Entry 6CG1 (X-ray diffraction, 2.16 A resolution); this record covers chain A.

# Chain A
Molecule: Lysine-specific demethylase 4A
From: Homo sapiens
Notes: EC 1.14.11.-
Reference sequence: O75164 (KDM4A_HUMAN); residue numbers follow UniProt; this construct covers 5-354
Sequence (350 residues; numbered 5 to 354; the number before each row is that of its first residue):
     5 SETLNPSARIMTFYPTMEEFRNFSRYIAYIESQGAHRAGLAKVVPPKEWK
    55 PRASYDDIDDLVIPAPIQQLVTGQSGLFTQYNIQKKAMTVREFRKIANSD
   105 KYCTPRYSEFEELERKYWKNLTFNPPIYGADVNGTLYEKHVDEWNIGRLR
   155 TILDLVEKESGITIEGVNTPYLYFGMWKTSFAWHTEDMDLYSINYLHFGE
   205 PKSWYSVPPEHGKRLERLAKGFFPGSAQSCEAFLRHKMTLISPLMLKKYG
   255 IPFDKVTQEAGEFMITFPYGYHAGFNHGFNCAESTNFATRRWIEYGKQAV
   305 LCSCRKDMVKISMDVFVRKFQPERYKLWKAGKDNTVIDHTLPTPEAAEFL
Unresolved in the structure: 310-312
Bound ions: Ni2+: H188, E190, H276 (together with QC1); Zn2+: C234, H240, C306, C308
Residues lining bound ligands: QC1 (3-{[(4-fluorophenyl)methyl]amino}pyridine-4-carboxylic acid): I71, Q73, N86, Y132, A134, D135, Y177, S184, F185, H188, E190, N198, K206, W208, K241, H276
UniProt features mapped onto this chain:
  - binding site (2-oxoglutarate): Y132, N198, K206, K241
  - binding site (Fe cation): H188, E190, H276
  - binding site (Zn(2+)): C234, H240, C306, C308
  - mutagenesis: G133 (G133A: Abolishes histone demethylase activity; when associated with A-138), G138 (G138A: Abolishes histone demethylase activity; when associated with A-138), G165 (G165A: Abolishes histone demethylase activity; when associated with A-165), G170 (G170A: Abolishes histone demethylase activity; when associated with A-165), H188 (H188A: Abolishes histone demethylase activity without affecting ability to bind H4K20me2), S288 to T289 (Displays histone demethylase activity for both dimethylated and H3-K9Me3; Abolishes histone demethylase activity)

# In short
Chain A binds compound QC1. H188, E190 and H276 coordinate Ni2+. The Zn2+ site is built by C234, H240, C306
and C308. Curated annotation (UniProt) lists 4 residues binding 2-oxoglutarate, 3 Fe cation-binding residues,
4 Zn2+-binding residues and 7 mutagenesis sites.
Chain A is Lysine-specific demethylase 4A (Homo sapiens); the structure, Crystal Structure of KDM4A with
Compound 14, was determined by X-ray diffraction (same publication as 6CG2).
